PDB entry 4MZQ | X-ray diffraction, 1.59 A resolution | chains B and D of the 6 polymer chains in the assembly

== Chain B (and D) ==
Molecule: beta-Alanyl-CoA:Ammonia Lyase
From: Clostridium propionicum
Notes: chain D of this document is another copy of the same molecule, construct and numbering; everything in this record applies to it too
UniProtKB: Q6KC22 (Q6KC22_CLOPR); residue numbers follow UniProt; this construct covers 1-144
Chain sequence (144 residues; each row starts with the number of its first residue):
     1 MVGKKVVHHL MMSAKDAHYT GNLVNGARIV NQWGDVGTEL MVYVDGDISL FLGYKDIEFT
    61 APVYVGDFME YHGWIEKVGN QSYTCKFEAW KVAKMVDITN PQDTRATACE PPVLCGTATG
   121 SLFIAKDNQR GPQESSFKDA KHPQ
Unresolved in the structure: 144

== Interface between chain B and chain D ==
Pairs across the interface (57; chain B residue first):
  Val7(B) with His9(D)
  His8(B) with His9(D); Leu10(D)
  His9(B) with Val7(D); His8(D); His9(D), hydrogen bond (backbone-backbone); Glu39(D), salt bridge
  Leu10(B) with His8(D); Leu10(D), hydrophobic
  Met11(B) with Asp35(D)
  Asp35(B) with Met11(D); Phe68(D)
  Thr38(B) with Phe68(D)
  Glu39(B) with His9(D), salt bridge; Phe68(D)
  Val42(B) with Ala106(D); Thr107(D)
  Tyr43(B) with Val92(D); Ala93(D), hydrophobic; Ala108(D), hydrophobic
  Gly46(B) with Arg105(D); Ala106(D), hydrogen bond (backbone-backbone)
  Asp47(B) with Thr104(D), hydrogen bond
  Ile48(B) with Met95(D), hydrophobic; Thr104(D), hydrogen bond (backbone-backbone); Ala106(D), hydrophobic
  Phe68(B) with Asp35(D); Thr38(D); Glu39(D)
  Val92(B) with Tyr43(D)
  Ala93(B) with Tyr43(D), hydrophobic
  Met95(B) with Ile48(D), hydrophobic
  Val96(B) with Arg130(D)
  Thr104(B) with Asp47(D), hydrogen bond; Ile48(D), hydrogen bond (backbone-backbone)
  Arg105(B) with Gly46(D); Arg130(D)
  Ala106(B) with Val42(D); Gly46(D), hydrogen bond (backbone-backbone); Arg130(D), hydrogen bond (backbone-side chain); Gln133(D)
  Thr107(B) with Val42(D); Gln133(D), hydrogen bond
  Ala108(B) with Tyr43(D), hydrophobic; Gln133(D); Glu134(D)
  Glu110(B) with Gln133(D); Glu134(D); Ser135(D), hydrogen bond (side chain-backbone)
  Arg130(B) with Val96(D); Arg105(D); Ala106(D), hydrogen bond (side chain-backbone)
  Gln133(B) with Thr107(D), hydrogen bond; Ala108(D)
  Glu134(B) with Ala108(D); Glu110(D)
  Ser135(B) with Glu110(D), hydrogen bond (backbone-side chain)
Other interface residues (no listed pair), chain B (30 interface residues in all): Gln32, Asn128
Other interface residues (no listed pair), chain D (29 interface residues in all): Gln32

== In short ==
30 residues of chain B and 29 residues of chain D are in contact; the contacts include 13 hydrogen bonds and 2
salt bridges. Polar contacts include His9(B)-Glu39(D), Asp47(B)-Thr104(D) and Ala106(B)-Arg130(D).
Both chains are beta-Alanyl-CoA:Ammonia Lyase (Clostridium propionicum). Entry 4MZQ (beta-Alanyl-CoA:Ammonia
Lyase from Clostridium propionicum in complex with propionyl-CoA) was determined by X-ray diffraction,
deposited together with 4MTU.
